8E94 - chains A and D of the 4 polymer chains in the assembly; structure by electron microscopy, 3.72 A resolution.

== Chain A ==
Name: Glutamate receptor ionotropic, NMDA 1
Organism: Homo sapiens
UniProtKB: Q05586 (NMDZ1_HUMAN); numbering as in UniProt (aligned over 1-847)
Chain sequence (847 residues; numbered 1 to 847; the number before each row is that of its first residue):
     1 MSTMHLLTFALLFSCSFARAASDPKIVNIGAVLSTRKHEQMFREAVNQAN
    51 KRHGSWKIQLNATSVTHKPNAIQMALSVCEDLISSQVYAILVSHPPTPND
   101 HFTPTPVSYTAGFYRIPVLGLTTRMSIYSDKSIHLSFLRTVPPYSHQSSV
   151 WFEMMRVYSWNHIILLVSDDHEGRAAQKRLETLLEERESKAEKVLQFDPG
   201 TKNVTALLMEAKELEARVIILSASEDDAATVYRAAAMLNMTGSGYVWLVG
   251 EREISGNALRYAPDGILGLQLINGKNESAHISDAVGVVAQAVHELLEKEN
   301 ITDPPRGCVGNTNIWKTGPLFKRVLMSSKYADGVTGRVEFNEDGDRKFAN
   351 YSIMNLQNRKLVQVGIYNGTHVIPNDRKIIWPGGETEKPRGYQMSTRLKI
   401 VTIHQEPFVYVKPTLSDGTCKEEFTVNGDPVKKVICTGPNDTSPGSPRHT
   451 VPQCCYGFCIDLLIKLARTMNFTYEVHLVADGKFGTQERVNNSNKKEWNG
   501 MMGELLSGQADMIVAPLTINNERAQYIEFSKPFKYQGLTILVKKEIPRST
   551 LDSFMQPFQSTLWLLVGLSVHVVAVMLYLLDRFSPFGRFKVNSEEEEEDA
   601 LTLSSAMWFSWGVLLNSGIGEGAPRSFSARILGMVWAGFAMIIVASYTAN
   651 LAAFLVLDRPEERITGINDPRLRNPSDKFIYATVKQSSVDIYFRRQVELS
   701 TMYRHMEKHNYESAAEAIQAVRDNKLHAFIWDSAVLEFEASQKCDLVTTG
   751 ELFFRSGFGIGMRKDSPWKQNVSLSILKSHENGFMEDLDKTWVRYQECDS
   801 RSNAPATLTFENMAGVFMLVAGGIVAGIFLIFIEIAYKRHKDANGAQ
Disordered / not traced: 1-24, 545-662, 798-847
Cystine bridges: Cys79-Cys308, Cys436-Cys455
Covalent attachments: N-acetylglucosamine (NAG) linked to Asn61, Asn276, Asn771
Construct notes: conflict His5 (Arg in Q05586), Phe9 (Leu in Q05586), Phe17 (Val in Q05586), Ser22 (Cys in Q05586), Asn844 (Arg in Q05586), Gly845 (Arg in Q05586), Ala846 (Lys in Q05586)
Small-molecule neighbours: N-acetylglucosamine (NAG; 2-acetamido-2-deoxy-beta-D-glucopyranose): Thr335, Gly336, Asn350, Ile366, Asn368
From the paper describing this entry:
  - post-translational modification sites: Asn368

== Chain D ==
Name: Glutamate receptor ionotropic, NMDA 2C
Organism: Homo sapiens
UniProtKB: Q14957 (NMDE3_HUMAN); numbering as in UniProt (aligned over 26-849)
Chain sequence (880 residues; each row starts with the number of its first residue; numbers below 1 keep their minus sign (Met-30 is residue -30)):
   -30 MGTMRLFLLAVLFLFSFARATGWSHPQFEKGGGSGGGSGGSAWSHPQFEK
    20 GALVPRGEQGMTVAVVFSSSGPPQAQFRARLTPQSFLDLPLEIQPLTVGV
    70 NTTNPSSLLTQICGLLGAAHVHGIVFEDNVDTEAVAQILDFISSQTHVPI
   120 LSISGGSAVVLTPKEPGSAFLQLGVSLEQQLQVLFKVLEEYDWSAFAVIT
   170 SLHPGHALFLEGVRAVADASHVSWRLLDVVTLELGPGGPRARTQRLLRQL
   220 DAPVFVAYCSREEAEVLFAEAAQAGLVGPGHVWLVPNLALGSTDAPPATF
   270 PVGLISVVTESWRLSLRQKVRDGVAILALGAHSYWRQHGTLPAPAGDCRV
   320 HPGPVSPAREAFYRHLLNVTWEGRDFSFSPGGYLVQPTMVVIALNRHRLW
   370 EMVGRWEHGVLYMKYPVWPRYSASLQPVVDSRHLTVATLEERPFVIVESP
   420 DPGTGGCVPNTVPCRRQSNHTFSSGDVAPYTKLCCKGFCIDILKKLARVV
   470 KFSYDLYLVTNGKHGKRVRGVWNGMIGEVYYKRADMAIGSLTINEERSEI
   520 VDFSVPFVETGISVMVARSNGTVSPSAFLEPYSPAVWVMMFVMCLTVVAI
   570 TVFMFEYFSPVSYNQNLTRGKKSGGPAFTIGKSVWLLWALVFNNSVPIEN
   620 PRGTTSKIMVLVWAFFAVIFLASYTANLAAFMIQEQYIDTVSGLSDKKFQ
   670 RPQDQYPPFRFGTVPNGSTERNIRSNYRDMHTHMVKFNQRSVEDALTSLK
   720 MGKLDAFIYDAAVLNYMAGKDEGCKLVTIGSGKVFATTGYGIAMQKDSHW
   770 KRAIDLALLQFLGDGETQKLETVWLSGICQNEKNEVMSSKLDIDNMAGVF
   820 YMLLVAMGLALLVFAWEHLVYWKLRHSVPN
Disordered / not traced: -30 to 30, 438-446, 538-658, 799-849
Cystine bridges: Cys82-Cys317, Cys426-Cys453, Cys433-Cys454, Cys743-Cys798
Covalent attachments: N-acetylglucosamine (NAG) linked to Asn337
Construct notes: expression tag (-30 to 25)
From the paper describing this entry:
  - binding site for the ligand IWB: Ser163, Arg194, Leu196, Asp220, Pro222, Arg467
  - mutagenesis - T756C: decreased signaling in response to MTSET

== Interface between chain A and chain D ==
Contacting residue pairs - 23 pairs, chain A then chain D:
  Asn521(A) with Leu775(D), hydrogen bond (side chain-backbone); Gln779(D)
  Ala524(A) with Leu778(D), hydrophobic
  Gln525(A) with Arg771(D); Leu775(D)
  Lys531(A) with Phe522(D); Ser523(D)
  Tyr535(A) with Thr756(D); Thr757(D)
  Tyr692(A) with Gly782(D)
  Arg695(A) with Gln779(D)
  Phe753(A) with Gln787(D)
  Phe754(A) with Leu781(D); Gly782(D)
  Arg755(A) with Glu528(D), salt bridge
  Leu774(A) with Glu514(D); Ser517(D)
  Leu777(A) with Ile512(D), hydrophobic
  His780(A) with Ala755(D); Thr756(D)
  Glu781(A) with Asn691(D), hydrogen bond (backbone-side chain); Asn695(D), hydrogen bond (backbone-side chain)
  Asn782(A) with Asn695(D), hydrogen bond (backbone-side chain)
Other interface residues (no listed pair), chain A (20 interface residues in all): Ile519, Pro532, Lys764, Gln770, Lys778
Other interface residues (no listed pair), chain D (22 interface residues in all): Asn513, Pro525, Gly758, Asp783

== Summary ==
20 residues of chain A face 22 of chain D across their interface, with 4 hydrogen bonds and 1 salt bridge.
Polar contacts include Arg755(A)-Glu528(D), Asn521(A)-Leu775(D) and Glu781(A)-Asn691(D). From the paper: a
binding site for the ligand IWB at Ser163(D), Arg194(D) and Leu196(D) among others; T756C of chain D reduces
signaling in response to MTSET.
Here chain A is Glutamate receptor ionotropic, NMDA 1 and chain D is Glutamate receptor ionotropic, NMDA 2C,
both from Homo sapiens. Entry 8E94 (PYD-106-bound Human GluN1a-GluN2C NMDA receptor in intact conformation)
was determined by electron microscopy (same publication as 8E92, 8E93, 8E96, 8E97 and 8E98).
